Entry 4XBY (X-ray diffraction, 2.30 A resolution); this record covers chains C and D.

== Chain C (and D) ==
Protein: Limonene-1,2-epoxide hydrolase
From: Rhodococcus erythropolis
Notes: EC 3.3.2.8; chain D of this document is another copy of the same molecule, construct and numbering; everything in this record applies to it too
UniProt: Q9ZAG3 (LIMA_RHOER); residue numbers follow UniProt; this construct covers 5-149
Amino-acid sequence (155 residues; numbered -5 to 149; the number before each row is that of its first residue; numbers below 1 keep their minus sign (Met-5 is residue -5)):
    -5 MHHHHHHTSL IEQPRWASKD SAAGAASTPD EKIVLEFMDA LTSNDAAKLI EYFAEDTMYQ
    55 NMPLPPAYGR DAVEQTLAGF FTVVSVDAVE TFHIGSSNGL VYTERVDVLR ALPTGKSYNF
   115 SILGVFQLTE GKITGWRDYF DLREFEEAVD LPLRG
Disordered / not traced: -5 to 4, 149 (chain D: -5 to 4)
Differences from the reference sequence: initiating methionine (-5); expression tag (-4 to 4); engineered mutation Phe74 (Leu in Q9ZAG3), Val78 (Met in Q9ZAG3), Val80 (Ile in Q9ZAG3), Phe114 (Leu in Q9ZAG3)
Ligand contacts: 3ZS ((1R,5S)-6-oxabicyclo[3.1.0]hexane): Leu35, Tyr53, Leu71, Phe74, Phe75, Val80, Asp101, Leu103, Trp130
Curated features (UniProtKB/Swiss-Prot):
  - active site: Asp101 (Proton donor), Asp132 (Proton acceptor)
  - mutagenesis: Tyr53 (Y53F: 15% of wild-type catalytic efficiency), Asn55 (N55A: Almost no activity; N55D: No activity), Arg99 (R99A/H/K/Q: Impaired protein folding and no activity), Asp101 (D101A/N: No activity), Asp132 (D132A/N: No activity)

== Chain C / chain D interface ==
Residue-residue contacts - 64 pairs, chain C then chain D:
  Arg9(C) - Tyr62(D)
  Trp10(C) - Met52(D)
  Trp10(C) - Gln54(D)
  Trp10(C) - Tyr62(D)
  Trp10(C) - Arg131(D)
  Trp10(C) - Tyr133(D)
  Asp14(C) - Asn92(D)
  Ser15(C) - Asn92(D)  hydrogen bond
  Met52(C) - Trp10(D)
  Pro57(C) - Asp135(D)
  Leu58(C) - Arg137(D)
  Tyr62(C) - Arg9(D)
  Tyr62(C) - Trp10(D)
  His87(C) - Leu94(D)
  His87(C) - Arg131(D)
  Ile88(C) - Asn92(D)  hydrogen bond (backbone-side chain)
  Gly89(C) - Ser91(D)
  Ser90(C) - Ser90(D)
  Ser90(C) - Ser91(D)  hydrogen bond (backbone-side chain)
  Ser91(C) - Gly89(D)
  Ser91(C) - Ser90(D)  hydrogen bond (side chain-backbone)
  Asn92(C) - Asp14(D)
  Asn92(C) - Ser15(D)  hydrogen bond
  Asn92(C) - Ile88(D)
  Leu94(C) - His87(D)
  Tyr96(C) - Tyr96(D)  hydrophobic
  Tyr96(C) - Leu117(D)  hydrophobic
  Glu98(C) - Val119(D)
  Glu98(C) - Arg131(D)  salt bridge
  Glu98(C) - Tyr133(D)  hydrogen bond
  Ser115(C) - Tyr133(D)
  Ile116(C) - Tyr133(D)
  Leu117(C) - Tyr96(D)  hydrophobic
  Leu117(C) - Leu117(D)
  Leu117(C) - Tyr133(D)
  Gly118(C) - Leu117(D)
  Val119(C) - Glu98(D)
  Arg131(C) - Trp10(D)
  Arg131(C) - His87(D)
  Arg131(C) - Glu98(D)  salt bridge
  Tyr133(C) - Trp10(D)
  Tyr133(C) - Glu98(D)  hydrogen bond
  Tyr133(C) - Ser115(D)
  Tyr133(C) - Ile116(D)
  Tyr133(C) - Leu117(D)
  Tyr133(C) - Tyr133(D)
  Phe134(C) - Phe134(D)
  Phe134(C) - Asp135(D)  hydrogen bond (backbone-backbone)
  Asp135(C) - Pro57(D)
  Asp135(C) - Phe134(D)  hydrogen bond (backbone-backbone)
  Asp135(C) - Asp135(D)
  Asp135(C) - Leu136(D)  hydrogen bond (side chain-backbone)
  Asp135(C) - Arg137(D)
  Leu136(C) - Asp135(D)  hydrogen bond (backbone-side chain)
  Leu136(C) - Arg137(D)
  Arg137(C) - Leu58(D)
  Arg137(C) - Asp135(D)
  Arg137(C) - Leu136(D)
  Arg137(C) - Arg137(D)
  Arg137(C) - Glu140(D)  salt bridge
  Arg137(C) - Leu147(D)
  Arg137(C) - Gly149(D)  hydrogen bond (side chain-backbone)
  Glu140(C) - Arg137(D)  salt bridge
  Leu147(C) - Arg137(D)
Interface residues without a listed pair, chain C (34 interface residues in all): Ser12, Glu25, Gln54, Met56
Interface residues without a listed pair, chain D (35 interface residues in all): Glu25, Met56, Gly118, Gln121

== Summary ==
Chain C and chain D form an interface of 34 and 35 residues respectively, with 12 hydrogen bonds and 4 salt
bridges. Polar pairs include Glu98(C)-Arg131(D), Arg137(C)-Glu140(D) and Ser15(C)-Asn92(D). Chain C binds
compound 3ZS.
Both chains are Limonene-1,2-epoxide hydrolase (Rhodococcus erythropolis). Entry 4XBY (Crystal Structure of
the L74F/M78V/I80V/L114F mutant of LEH complexed with cyclopentene oxide) was determined by X-ray diffraction
(same publication as 4XBT, 4XBX, 4XDV and 4XDW).
